8ZHD - chains B and G of the 7 polymer chains in the assembly; structure by electron microscopy, 3.41 A resolution.

[Chain B]
Protein: Spike glycoprotein, Fibritin, Expression Tag
Source organism: Severe acute respiratory syndrome coronavirus 2
UniProtKB: chimeric construct of P0DTC2, A0A346FJN8: residues 11-1208 from P0DTC2 (SPIKE_SARS2) positions 11-1208 (same numbers); residues 1211-1237 from A0A346FJN8 positions 458-484 (UniProt number = residue number - 753)
Chain sequence (1278 residues; row label = number of the first residue in the row):
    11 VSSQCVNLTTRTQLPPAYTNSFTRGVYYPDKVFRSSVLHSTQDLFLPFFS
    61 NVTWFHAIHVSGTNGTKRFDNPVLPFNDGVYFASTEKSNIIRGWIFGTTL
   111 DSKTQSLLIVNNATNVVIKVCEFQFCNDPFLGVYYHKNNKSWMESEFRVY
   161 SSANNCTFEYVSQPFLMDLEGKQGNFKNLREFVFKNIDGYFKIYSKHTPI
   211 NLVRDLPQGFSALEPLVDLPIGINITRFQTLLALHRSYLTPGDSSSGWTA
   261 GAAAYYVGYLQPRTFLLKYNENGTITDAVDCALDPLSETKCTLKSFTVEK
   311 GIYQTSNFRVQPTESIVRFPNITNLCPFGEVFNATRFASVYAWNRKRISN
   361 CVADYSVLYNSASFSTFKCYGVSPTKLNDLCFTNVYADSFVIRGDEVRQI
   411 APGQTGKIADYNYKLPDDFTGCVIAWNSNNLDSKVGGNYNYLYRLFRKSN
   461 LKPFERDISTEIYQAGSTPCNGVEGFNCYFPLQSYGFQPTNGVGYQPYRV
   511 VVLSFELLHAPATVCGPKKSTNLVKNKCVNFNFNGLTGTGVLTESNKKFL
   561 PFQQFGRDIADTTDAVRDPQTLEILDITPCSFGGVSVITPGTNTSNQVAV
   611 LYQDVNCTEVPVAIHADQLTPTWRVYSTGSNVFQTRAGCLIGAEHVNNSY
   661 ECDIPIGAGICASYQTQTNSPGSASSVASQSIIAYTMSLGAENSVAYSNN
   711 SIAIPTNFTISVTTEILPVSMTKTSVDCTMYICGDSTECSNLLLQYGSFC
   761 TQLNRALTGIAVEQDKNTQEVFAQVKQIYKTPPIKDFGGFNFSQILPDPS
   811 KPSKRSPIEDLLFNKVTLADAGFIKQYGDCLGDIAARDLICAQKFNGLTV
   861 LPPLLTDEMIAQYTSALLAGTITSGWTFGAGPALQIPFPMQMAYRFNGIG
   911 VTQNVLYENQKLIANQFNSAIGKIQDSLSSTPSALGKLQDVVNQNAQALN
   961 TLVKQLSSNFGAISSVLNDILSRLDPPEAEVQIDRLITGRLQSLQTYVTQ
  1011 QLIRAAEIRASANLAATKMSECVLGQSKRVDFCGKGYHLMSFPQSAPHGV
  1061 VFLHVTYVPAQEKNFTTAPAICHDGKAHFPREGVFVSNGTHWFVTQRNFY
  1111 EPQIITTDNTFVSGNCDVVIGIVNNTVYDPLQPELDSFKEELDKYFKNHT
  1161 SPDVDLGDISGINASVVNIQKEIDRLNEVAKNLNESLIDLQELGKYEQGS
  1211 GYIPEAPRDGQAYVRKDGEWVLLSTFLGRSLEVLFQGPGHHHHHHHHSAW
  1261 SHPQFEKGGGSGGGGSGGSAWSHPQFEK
Disordered / not traced: 11-13, 71-75, 618-640, 677-688, 828-851, 941-943, 1147-1288
Construct notes: conflict Gly682 (Arg in P0DTC2), Ser683 (Arg in P0DTC2), Ser685 (Arg in P0DTC2), Pro817 (Phe in P0DTC2), Pro892 (Ala in P0DTC2), Pro899 (Ala in P0DTC2), Pro942 (Ala in P0DTC2); variant Pro986 (Lys in P0DTC2), Pro987 (Val in P0DTC2); linker (1209-1210)
Curated features (UniProtKB/Swiss-Prot):
  - region: Asn280 to Cys301 (Putative superantigen), Arg403 to Asp405 (Integrin-binding motif), Asn448 to Phe456 (Immunodominant HLA epitope recognized by the CD8+), Pro681, Ala684 (Putative superantigen), Ser816 to Tyr837 (Fusion peptide 1), Lys835 to Phe855 (Fusion peptide 2), Asp1163 to Glu1202 (Heptad repeat 2)
  - site: Arg815, Ser816 (Cleavage)
  - glycosylation: Asn17 (N-linked (GlcNAc...) (complex) asparagine), Asn61 (N-linked (GlcNAc...) (hybrid) asparagine), Asn74 (N-linked (GlcNAc...) (complex) asparagine), Asn122 (N-linked (GlcNAc...) (hybrid) asparagine), Asn149 (N-linked (GlcNAc...) (complex) asparagine), Asn165 (N-linked (GlcNAc...) (complex) asparagine), Asn234 (N-linked (GlcNAc...) (high mannose) asparagine), Asn282 (N-linked (GlcNAc...) (complex) asparagine), Thr323 (O-linked (GalNAc) threonine), Ser325 (O-linked (HexNAc...) serine), Asn331 (N-linked (GlcNAc...) (complex) asparagine), Asn343 (N-linked (GlcNAc...) (complex) asparagine), Asn603 (N-linked (GlcNAc...) (hybrid) asparagine), Asn616 (N-linked (GlcNAc...) (complex) asparagine), Asn657 (N-linked (GlcNAc...) (complex) asparagine), Thr676 (O-linked (GlcNAc...) threonine), Thr678 (O-linked (GlcNAc...) threonine), Asn709 (N-linked (GlcNAc...) (high mannose) asparagine), Asn717 (N-linked (GlcNAc...) (hybrid) asparagine), Asn801 (N-linked (GlcNAc...) (hybrid) asparagine) and 6 more in UniProt
Cystine bridges: Cys15-Cys136, Cys131-Cys166, Cys291-Cys301, Cys336-Cys361, Cys379-Cys432, Cys391-Cys525, Cys480-Cys488, Cys538-Cys590, Cys617-Cys649, Cys662-Cys671, Cys738-Cys760, Cys743-Cys749, Cys1032-Cys1043, Cys1082-Cys1126
Glycans and other covalent adducts: N-acetylglucosamine (NAG) linked to Asn61, Asn122, Asn165, Asn234, Asn282, Asn331, Asn343, Asn616, Asn657, Asn709, Asn717, Asn801, Asn1074, Asn1098, Asn1134
From the paper describing this entry:
  - mutagenesis - S371L, S373P, S375F: decreased binding to R1-26
  - mutagenesis - S371L/S375F, S371L/S373P, S373P/S375F: abolished binding to R1-26

[Chain G]
Protein: Light chain of R1-26 Fab
Source organism: Homo sapiens
Notes: antibody fragment or engineered binder
Chain sequence (240 residues; row label = number of the first residue in the row; numbers below 1 keep their minus sign (Met-16 is residue -16)):
   -16 MGWSCIILFLVATATGVNFMLTQPHSVSESPGKTVTISCTGSSGSIASNY
    34 VQWYQQRPGSAPTTVIYEDNQRPSGVPDRFSGSIDSSSNSASLTISGLKT
    84 EDEADYYCQSYDSSNWVFGGGTQLTVLGTKLTVLGQPKAAPSVTLFPPSS
   134 EELQANKATLVCLISDFYPGAVTVAWKADSSPVKAGVETTTPSKQSNNKY
   184 AASSYLSLTPEQWKSHRSYSCQVTHEGSTVEKTVAPTECS
Disordered / not traced: -16 to 0, 111-223
Cystine bridges: Cys22-Cys91

[Interface between chain B and chain G]
Residue-residue contacts (13):
  Ser477(B) with Gln54(G), hydrogen bond (backbone-side chain)
  Thr478(B) with Asn53(G), hydrogen bond; Gln54(G)
  Pro479(B) with Asn53(G), hydrogen bond (backbone-side chain); Gln54(G); Arg55(G)
  Cys480(B) with Ser64(G)
  Asn481(B) with Asn53(G); Arg55(G); Asp61(G); Phe63(G), hydrogen bond (side chain-backbone); Ser64(G), hydrogen bond (backbone-side chain)
  Val483(B) with Ser64(G)
Interface residues without a listed pair, chain G (10 interface residues in all): Ile49, Arg62, Gly65, Ser79

[In short]
The interface between chain B and chain G involves 6 residues on one side and 10 on the other; the contacts
include 5 hydrogen bonds. Polar contacts include Ser477(B)-Gln54(G), Thr478(B)-Asn53(G) and
Pro479(B)-Asn53(G). The paper reports that S371L, S373P and S375F of chain B reduce binding to R1-26;
S371L/S375F, S371L/S373P and S373P/S375F of chain B abolish binding to R1-26.
Chain B is Spike glycoprotein, Fibritin, Expression Tag (Severe acute respiratory syndrome coronavirus 2) and
chain G is Light chain of R1-26 Fab (Homo sapiens); the structure, SARS-CoV-2 spike trimer (6P) in complex
with two R1-26 Fabs, was determined by electron microscopy (same publication as 8ZHE and 8ZHF).
